PDB entry 4N8X | X-ray diffraction, 1.93 A resolution | chains 1 and Z of the 5 polymer chains in the assembly

# Chain 1 (and Z)
Protein: Carbon dioxide concentrating mechanism protein
Organism: Nostoc sp
Notes: chain Z of this document is another copy of the same molecule, construct and numbering; everything in this record applies to it too
UniProt: Q8YYI2 (Q8YYI2_NOSS1); residue numbers follow UniProt; this construct covers 1-101
Amino-acid sequence (109 residues; row label = number of the first residue in the row):
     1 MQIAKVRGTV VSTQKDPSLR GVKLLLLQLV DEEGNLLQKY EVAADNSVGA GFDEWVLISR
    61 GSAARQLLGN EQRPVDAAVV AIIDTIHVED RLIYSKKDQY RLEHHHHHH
Not modelled in the structure: 100-109 (chain Z: 99-109)
Differences from the reference sequence: expression tag (102-109)
Curated features (UniProtKB/Swiss-Prot):
  - mutagenesis: Q38 (Q38A: No change in oligomerization)

# Chain 1 / chain Z interface
Residue-residue contacts (60; chain 1 residue first):
  R7(1) - V88(Z)
  R7(1) - E89(Z)  salt bridge
  G8(1) - H87(Z)
  T9(1) - I86(Z)
  T9(1) - H87(Z)  hydrogen bond (backbone-backbone)
  V10(1) - I83(Z)  hydrophobic
  V10(1) - T85(Z)
  V11(1) - I83(Z)
  V11(1) - D84(Z)  hydrogen bond (backbone-backbone)
  V11(1) - T85(Z)  hydrogen bond (backbone-backbone)
  S12(1) - A81(Z)
  S12(1) - I82(Z)  hydrogen bond (side chain-backbone)
  S12(1) - D84(Z)
  T13(1) - D84(Z)  hydrogen bond
  Q14(1) - V48(Z)
  Q14(1) - A81(Z)
  Q14(1) - I82(Z)  hydrogen bond (backbone-backbone)
  K15(1) - V80(Z)
  K15(1) - A81(Z)
  D16(1) - L67(Z)
  D16(1) - L68(Z)
  D16(1) - V80(Z)  hydrogen bond (backbone-backbone)
  P17(1) - L68(Z)
  L19(1) - V80(Z)
  L24(1) - M1(Z)  hydrophobic
  L26(1) - I86(Z)  hydrophobic
  L26(1) - V88(Z)  hydrophobic
  Q38(1) - E32(Z)
  Y40(1) - Q2(Z)
  Y40(1) - E32(Z)
  E41(1) - M1(Z)
  E41(1) - Q2(Z)
  V42(1) - M1(Z)  hydrogen bond (backbone-backbone)
  V42(1) - I3(Z)  hydrophobic
  V42(1) - L57(Z)  hydrophobic
  A44(1) - M1(Z)
  F52(1) - E89(Z)
  F52(1) - D90(Z)
  D53(1) - E89(Z)
  R60(1) - M1(Z)
  R60(1) - Q2(Z)  hydrogen bond
  R60(1) - R60(Z)
  S62(1) - S62(Z)
  R65(1) - S62(Z)
  R65(1) - Q66(Z)
  E71(1) - Q66(Z)
  Q72(1) - Q66(Z)
  R73(1) - Q66(Z)
  P74(1) - S59(Z)  hydrogen bond (backbone-side chain)
  P74(1) - A63(Z)
  P74(1) - Q66(Z)
  P74(1) - L67(Z)  hydrophobic
  P74(1) - V80(Z)  hydrophobic
  V75(1) - M1(Z)  hydrophobic
  V75(1) - A63(Z)
  D76(1) - M1(Z)  hydrogen bond (side chain-backbone)
  D76(1) - S59(Z)
  D76(1) - R60(Z)  hydrogen bond (side chain-backbone)
  D76(1) - A63(Z)
  A77(1) - M1(Z)
Other interface residues (no listed pair), chain 1 (33 interface residues in all): V6, A43
Other interface residues (no listed pair), chain Z (28 interface residues in all): S47, G49, I58, I93

# In short
33 residues of chain 1 face 28 of chain Z across their interface; the contacts include 12 hydrogen bonds and 1
salt bridge. Polar contacts include R7(1)-E89(Z), S12(1)-I82(Z) and T13(1)-D84(Z). Curated annotation
(UniProt) lists one mutagenesis site on chain 1.
Both chains are Carbon dioxide concentrating mechanism protein (Nostoc sp). Entry 4N8X (The structure of
Nostoc sp. PCC 7120 CcmL) was determined by X-ray diffraction together with 4N8F from the same study.
